Entry 8DHG (X-ray diffraction, 1.85 A resolution); this record covers chain A.

# Chain A
Molecule: Dihydroorotate dehydrogenase (quinone), mitochondrial
Organism: Homo sapiens
Notes: EC 1.3.5.2; fragment: truncated
UniProtKB: Q02127 (PYRD_HUMAN); residues 30-396 here correspond to UniProt positions 29-395 (UniProt number = residue number - 1)
Sequence (369 residues; row label = number of the first residue in the row):
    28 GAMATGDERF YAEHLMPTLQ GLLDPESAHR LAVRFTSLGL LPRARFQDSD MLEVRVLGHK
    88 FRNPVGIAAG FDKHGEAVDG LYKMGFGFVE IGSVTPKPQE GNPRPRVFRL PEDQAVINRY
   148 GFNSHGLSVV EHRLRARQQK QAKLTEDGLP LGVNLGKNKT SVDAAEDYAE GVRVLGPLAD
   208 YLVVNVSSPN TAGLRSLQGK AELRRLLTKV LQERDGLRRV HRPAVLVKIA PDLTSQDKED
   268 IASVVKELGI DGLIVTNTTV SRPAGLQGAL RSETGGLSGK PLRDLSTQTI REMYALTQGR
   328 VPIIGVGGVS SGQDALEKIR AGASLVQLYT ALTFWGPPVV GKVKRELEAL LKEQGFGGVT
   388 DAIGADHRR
Not modelled in the structure: 28, 217-224, 396
Sequence notes: expression tag (28-29)
Swiss-Prot annotation at these positions:
  - active site: Ser215 (Nucleophile)
  - binding site (FMN): Ala96 to Lys100, Ser120, Asn181, Asn212, Lys255, Thr283, Gly306, Gly335, Tyr356, Thr357
  - binding site (substrate): Lys100, Asn145 to Phe149, Asn212 to Asn217, Asn284, Thr285
Residues lining bound ligands:
  - FMN (flavin mononucleotide): Ala95, Ala96, Gly97, Lys100, Gly119, Ser120, Val143, Asn145, Tyr147, Phe149, Asn181, Asn212, Lys255, Thr283, Asn284, Thr285, Ser305, Gly306, Leu309, Val333, Gly334, Gly335, Val336, Gln354, Leu355, Tyr356, Thr357
  - orotic acid (ORO): Lys100, Asn145, Arg146, Tyr147, Gly148, Phe149, Asn212, Asn284, Thr285
  - T78 ((6M)-N-(2-chloro-4-methylpyridin-3-yl)-6-[4-ethyl-3-(hydroxymethyl)-5-oxo-4,5-dihydro-1H-1,2,4-triazol-1-yl]-5-fluoro-2-{[(2S)-1,1,1-trifluoropropan-2-yl]oxy}pyridine-3-carboxamide): Tyr38, Leu42, Met43, Leu46, Gln47, Leu50, Pro52, Ala55, His56, Leu58, Ala59, Phe62, Thr63, Leu67, Leu68, Phe98, Met111, Val134, Arg136, Val143, Tyr356, Leu359, Thr360, Gly363, Pro364

# Overview
Ligands of chain A: flavin mononucleotide, orotic acid and compound T78. From UniProt: active-site residue
Ser215, 14 FMN-binding residues and 14 substrate-binding residues.
Chain A is Dihydroorotate dehydrogenase (quinone), mitochondrial (Homo sapiens); the structure, Dhodh in
complex with ligand 19, was determined by X-ray diffraction, deposited together with 8DHF and 8DHH.
